6PWM - chain A; structure by X-ray diffraction, 2.40 A resolution.

Chain A:
Name: Beta-lactamase
Organism: Acinetobacter baumannii
Notes: EC 3.5.2.6
Reference sequence: Q6DRA1 (Q6DRA1_ACIBA); residues 0-359 here correspond to UniProt positions 24-383 (UniProt number = residue number + 24)
Chain sequence (361 residues; row label = number of the first residue in the row; numbers below 1 keep their minus sign (Met-1 is residue -1)):
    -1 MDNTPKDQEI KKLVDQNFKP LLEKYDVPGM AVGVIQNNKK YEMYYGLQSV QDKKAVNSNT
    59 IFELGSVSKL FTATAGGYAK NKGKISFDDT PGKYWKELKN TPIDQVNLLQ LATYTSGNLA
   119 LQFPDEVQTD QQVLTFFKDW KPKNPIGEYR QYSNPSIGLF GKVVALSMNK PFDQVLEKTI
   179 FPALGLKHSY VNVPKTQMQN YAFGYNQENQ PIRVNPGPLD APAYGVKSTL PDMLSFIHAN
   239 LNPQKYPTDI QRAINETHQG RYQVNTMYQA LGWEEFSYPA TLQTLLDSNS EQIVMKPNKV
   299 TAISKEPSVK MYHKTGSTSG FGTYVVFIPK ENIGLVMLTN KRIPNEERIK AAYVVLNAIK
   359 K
Not modelled in the structure: -1 to 2, 359
Differences from the reference sequence: expression tag (-1)
Covalently attached groups: acylated ceftazidime (CAZ) linked to Ser64
Residues lining bound ligands: acylated ceftazidime (CAZ): Gly63, Lys67, Leu119, Gln120, Tyr150, Asn152, Val212, Tyr222, Val292, Met293, Gly314, Ser315, Thr316, Ser317, Arg340, Asn343

Overview:
Acylated ceftazidime is covalently linked to Ser64.
Chain A is Beta-lactamase (Acinetobacter baumannii); the structure, ADC-7 in complex with Beta-lactam
antibiotic ceftazidime, was determined by X-ray diffraction together with 6PWL from the same study.
